PDB entry 7Q6M | X-ray diffraction, 2.04 A resolution | chains A and D of the 4 polymer chains in the assembly

== Chain A (and D) ==
Name: NAD(P)H dehydrogenase (quinone)
Organism: Yersinia pseudotuberculosis
Notes: EC 1.6.5.2; chain D of this document is another copy of the same molecule, construct and numbering; everything in this record applies to it too
UniProtKB: Q66BP3 (NQOR_YERPS); residues 1-199 here = UniProt positions 1-199
Amino-acid sequence (232 residues; numbered -32 to 199; the number before each row is that of its first residue; numbers below 1 keep their minus sign (Met-32 is residue -32)):
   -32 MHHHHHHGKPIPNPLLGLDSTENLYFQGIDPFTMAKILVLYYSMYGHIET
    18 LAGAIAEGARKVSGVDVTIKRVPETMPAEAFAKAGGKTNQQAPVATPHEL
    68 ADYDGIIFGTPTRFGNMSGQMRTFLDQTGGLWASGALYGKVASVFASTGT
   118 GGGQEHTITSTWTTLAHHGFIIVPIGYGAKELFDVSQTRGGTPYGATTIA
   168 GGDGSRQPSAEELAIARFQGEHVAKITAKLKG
Disordered / not traced: -32 to 0, 199 (chain D: -32 to -8, 199)
Sequence notes: initiating methionine (-32); expression tag (-31 to 0)
Curated features (UniProtKB/Swiss-Prot):
  - binding site (FMN): Ser10 to Ile15, Thr79 to Phe81, Ser114 to Gly119, His134
  - binding site (NAD(+)): Tyr12
  - binding site (substrate): Trp99

== How chain A and chain D interact ==
Contacting residue pairs (46; chain A residue first):
  Trp99(A) - Tyr144(D)
  Trp99(A) - Phe150(D)  hydrophobic
  Tyr105(A) - Ile142(D)  hydrogen bond (side chain-backbone)
  Tyr105(A) - Gly145(D)
  Tyr105(A) - Phe185(D)
  Tyr105(A) - His189(D)
  Trp129(A) - Ala133(D)  hydrophobic
  Trp129(A) - Ile139(D)  hydrophobic
  Thr130(A) - Tyr161(D)
  Ala133(A) - Trp129(D)  hydrophobic
  Ala133(A) - Pro141(D)  hydrophobic
  Ala133(A) - Gly143(D)
  Ala133(A) - Pro160(D)
  Ala133(A) - Tyr161(D)  hydrophobic
  His134(A) - Tyr144(D)
  His134(A) - Pro160(D)
  His134(A) - Tyr161(D)  hydrogen bond
  Gly136(A) - Gly143(D)
  Phe137(A) - Pro141(D)
  Ile138(A) - Ile138(D)  hydrophobic
  Ile138(A) - Ile139(D)
  Ile138(A) - Ile193(D)  hydrophobic
  Ile139(A) - Ile138(D)
  Ile139(A) - Ile139(D)  hydrogen bond (backbone-backbone)
  Pro141(A) - Ala133(D)  hydrophobic
  Pro141(A) - Phe137(D)
  Ile142(A) - Tyr105(D)  hydrogen bond (backbone-side chain)
  Gly143(A) - Ala133(D)  hydrogen bond (backbone-backbone)
  Tyr144(A) - Trp99(D)
  Tyr144(A) - His134(D)
  Gly145(A) - Tyr105(D)
  Phe150(A) - Trp99(D)  hydrophobic
  Pro160(A) - Ala133(D)
  Pro160(A) - His134(D)
  Tyr161(A) - Thr130(D)
  Tyr161(A) - Ala133(D)  hydrophobic
  Tyr161(A) - His134(D)  hydrogen bond
  Phe185(A) - Tyr105(D)
  His189(A) - Tyr105(D)
  Ile193(A) - Ile138(D)  hydrophobic
  Lys196(A) - Lys196(D)
  Lys196(A) - Leu197(D)
  Lys196(A) - Lys198(D)
  Leu197(A) - Lys196(D)
  Leu197(A) - Leu197(D)  hydrophobic
  Lys198(A) - Lys196(D)
Interface residues without a listed pair, chain D (24 interface residues in all): Gly136

== Summary ==
Chain A and chain D each contribute 24 residues to their interface, with 6 hydrogen bonds. Polar contacts
include Tyr105(A)-Ile142(D), His134(A)-Tyr161(D) and Ile139(A)-Ile139(D). From UniProt: 16 FMN-binding
residues, NAD+-binding residue Tyr12(A) and substrate-binding residue Trp99(A) on chain A.
Both chains are NAD(P)H dehydrogenase (quinone) (Yersinia pseudotuberculosis). Entry 7Q6M (Structure of WrbA
from Yersinia pseudotuberculosis in P1) was determined by X-ray diffraction together with 7Q6N and 7Q6O from
the same study.
